Entry 2AOP (X-ray diffraction, 1.75 A resolution); this record covers chain A.

Chain A:
Molecule: Sulfite reductase hemoprotein
Source organism: Escherichia coli
Notes: EC 1.8.1.2
UniProtKB: P17846 (CYSI_ECOLI); residues 74-570 here correspond to UniProt positions 73-569 (UniProt number = residue number - 1)
Sequence (497 residues; each row starts with the number of its first residue):
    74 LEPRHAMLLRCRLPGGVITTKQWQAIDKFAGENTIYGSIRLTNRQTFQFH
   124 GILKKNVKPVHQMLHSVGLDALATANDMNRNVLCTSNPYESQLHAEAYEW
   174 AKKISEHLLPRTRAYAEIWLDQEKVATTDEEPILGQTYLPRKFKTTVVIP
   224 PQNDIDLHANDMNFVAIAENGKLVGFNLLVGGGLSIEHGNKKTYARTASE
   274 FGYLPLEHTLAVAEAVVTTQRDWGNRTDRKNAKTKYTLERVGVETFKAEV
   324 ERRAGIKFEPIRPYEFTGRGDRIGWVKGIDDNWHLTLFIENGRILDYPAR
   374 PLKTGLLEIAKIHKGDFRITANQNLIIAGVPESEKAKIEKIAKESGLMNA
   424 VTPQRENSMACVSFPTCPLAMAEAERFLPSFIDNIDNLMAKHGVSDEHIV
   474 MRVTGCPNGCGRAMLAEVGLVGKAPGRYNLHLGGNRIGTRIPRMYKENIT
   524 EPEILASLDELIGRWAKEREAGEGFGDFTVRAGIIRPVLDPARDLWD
Disordered / not traced: 74-80, 127-131, 146-148, 184-209
Ion coordination: K+: Ile362, Asn395, Asn397; 4Fe-4S cluster Fe: Cys434, Cys440, Cys479, Cys483
Small-molecule neighbours:
  - 4Fe-4S cluster (SF4): Cys434, Val435, Ser436, Cys440, Leu442, Ala443, Thr477, Gly478, Cys479, Asn481, Gly482, Cys483
  - siroheme (SRM): Leu81, Arg83, Arg113, Thr115, Asn116, Arg117, Thr119, Gln121, His123, Arg153, Arg214, Lys215, Lys217, Ala232, Gly256, Leu257, Ser258, Lys306, Gln396, Ala433, Cys434, Val435, Thr439, Cys440, Pro441, Leu442, Asn481, Gly482, Cys483, Arg485

In short:
Chain A binds 4Fe-4S cluster and siroheme. Ile362, Asn395 and Asn397 form the K+ site. Cys434, Cys440, Cys479
and Cys483 coordinate a 4Fe-4S cluster Fe ion.
Chain A is Sulfite reductase hemoprotein (Escherichia coli); the structure, Sulfite reductase: reduced with
crii edta, siroheme feii, [4FE-4S] +1, phosphate bound, was determined by X-ray diffraction (same publication
as 3AOP, 4AOP and 5AOP).
